Entry 8QTZ (electron microscopy, 4.27 A resolution (low resolution: residue-level contacts below are approximate; hydrogen-bond / salt-bridge calls are withheld)); this record covers chains X and Y of the 3 polymer chains in the assembly.

== Chain X (and Y) ==
Molecule: Outer capsid protein VP4
Notes: chain Y of this document is another copy of the same molecule, construct and numbering; everything in this record applies to it too
UniProtKB: A0A060IEP4 (A0A060IEP4_9VIRU); residues 1-776 here = UniProt positions 1-776
Chain sequence (776 residues; numbered 1 to 776; the number before each row is that of its first residue):
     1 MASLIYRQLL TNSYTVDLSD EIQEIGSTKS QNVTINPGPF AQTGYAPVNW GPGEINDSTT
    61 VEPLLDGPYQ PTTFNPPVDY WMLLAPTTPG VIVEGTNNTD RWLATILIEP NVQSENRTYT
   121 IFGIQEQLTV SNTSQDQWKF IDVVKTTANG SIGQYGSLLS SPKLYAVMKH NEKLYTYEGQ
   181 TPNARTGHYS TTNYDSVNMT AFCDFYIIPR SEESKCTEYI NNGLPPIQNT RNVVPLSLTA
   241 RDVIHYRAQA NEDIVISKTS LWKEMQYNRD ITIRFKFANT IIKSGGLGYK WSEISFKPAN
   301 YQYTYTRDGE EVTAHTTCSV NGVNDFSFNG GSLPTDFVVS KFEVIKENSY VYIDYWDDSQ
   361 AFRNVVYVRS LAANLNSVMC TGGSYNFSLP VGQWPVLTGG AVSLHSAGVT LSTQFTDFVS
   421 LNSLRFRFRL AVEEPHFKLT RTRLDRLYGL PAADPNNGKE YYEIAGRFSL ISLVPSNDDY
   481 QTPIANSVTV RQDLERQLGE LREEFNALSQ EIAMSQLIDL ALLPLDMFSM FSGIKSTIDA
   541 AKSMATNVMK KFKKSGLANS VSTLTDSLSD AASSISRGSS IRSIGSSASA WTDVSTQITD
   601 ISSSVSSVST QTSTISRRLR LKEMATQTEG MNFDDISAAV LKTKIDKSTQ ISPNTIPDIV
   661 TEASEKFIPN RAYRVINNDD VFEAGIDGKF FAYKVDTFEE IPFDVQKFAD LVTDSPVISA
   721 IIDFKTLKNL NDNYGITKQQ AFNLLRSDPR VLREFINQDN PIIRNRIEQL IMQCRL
Not modelled in the structure: 232-247
From the paper describing this entry:
  - post-translational modification sites: Arg231, Arg247
  - post-translational modification sites: Arg241 (citing earlier work)
  - conformationally variable residues (loop rearrangement, order/disorder transition): Pro225 to Arg231, Asn232 to Arg247
  - post-translational modification sites: Lys258 (proposed by the authors, not directly observed)

== Interface between chain X and chain Y ==
Residue-residue contacts (217):
  Leu10(X) with Phe528(Y)
  Thr11(X) with Asp526(Y); Met527(Y); Phe528(Y)
  Tyr14(X) with Asn12(Y); Tyr14(Y); Met527(Y)
  Asp17(X) with Lys542(Y)
  Leu18(X) with Ser19(Y); Ile22(Y)
  Glu21(X) with Ile22(Y)
  Ile22(X) with Ile22(Y)
  Ile25(X) with Gly26(Y); Gln31(Y)
  Ser27(X) with Gln31(Y)
  Lys29(X) with Asn32(Y); Thr34(Y)
  Ser30(X) with Val33(Y); Thr34(Y)
  Gln31(X) with Thr34(Y); Asn36(Y)
  Asn32(X) with Ile484(Y)
  Val33(X) with Ile484(Y)
  Thr34(X) with Tyr480(Y); Gln481(Y); Thr482(Y)
  Ile35(X) with Tyr480(Y); Gln481(Y); Thr482(Y)
  Asn36(X) with Phe40(Y)
  Pro37(X) with Leu261(Y); Tyr480(Y)
  Gly44(X) with Arg369(Y)
  Tyr45(X) with Arg369(Y)
  Ala46(X) with Arg369(Y)
  Pro47(X) with Arg369(Y)
  Ile55(X) with Asn321(Y); Tyr352(Y)
  Asn56(X) with Ile55(Y); Asn321(Y)
  Asp57(X) with Asn321(Y); Val323(Y)
  Ser58(X) with Asn321(Y); Gly322(Y); Val323(Y)
  Thr59(X) with Val323(Y)
  Thr60(X) with Val323(Y); Asn324(Y); Asp325(Y); Lys346(Y)
  Val61(X) with Asp325(Y)
  Glu62(X) with Asp325(Y); Phe326(Y)
  Pro63(X) with Phe326(Y); Ser327(Y)
  Pro68(X) with Asn329(Y); Gly331(Y)
  Tyr69(X) with Ser332(Y)
  Gln70(X) with Gln70(Y); Ser332(Y)
  Pro71(X) with Gln70(Y)
  Thr72(X) with Gln70(Y)
  Leu224(X) with Arg443(Y)
  Pro225(X) with Arg443(Y)
  Pro226(X) with Arg443(Y)
  Gln228(X) with Arg441(Y); Thr442(Y)
  Asn229(X) with Leu439(Y); Thr440(Y); Arg441(Y)
  Thr230(X) with Thr440(Y)
  Ala248(X) with Asp270(Y); Arg467(Y)
  Gln249(X) with Asp270(Y); Arg467(Y)
  Asn251(X) with Asn268(Y); Arg269(Y); Asp308(Y)
  Glu252(X) with Asn268(Y); Arg269(Y)
  Asp253(X) with Tyr267(Y); Arg269(Y)
  Ile254(X) with Met265(Y); Gln266(Y)
  Val255(X) with Glu264(Y); Met265(Y)
  Ile256(X) with Glu264(Y)
  Ser257(X) with Lys263(Y); Glu264(Y)
  Lys258(X) with Lys263(Y); Glu264(Y)
  Thr259(X) with Trp262(Y); Lys263(Y)
  Ser260(X) with Leu261(Y); Trp262(Y)
  Leu261(X) with Thr259(Y); Ser260(Y)
  Trp262(X) with Thr259(Y); Ser260(Y); Trp262(Y)
  Lys263(X) with Val255(Y); Ser257(Y); Lys258(Y)
  Glu264(X) with Ile256(Y); Ser257(Y); Lys258(Y)
  Met265(X) with Asp253(Y); Ile254(Y); Val255(Y)
  Gln266(X) with Asp253(Y); Ile254(Y); Ile256(Y)
  Tyr267(X) with Asp253(Y)
  Asn268(X) with Asn251(Y); Glu252(Y); Asp253(Y)
  Arg269(X) with Asn251(Y); Glu252(Y); Asp253(Y)
  Asp270(X) with Ala248(Y); Gln249(Y); Asn251(Y)
  Asp308(X) with Asn251(Y)
  Asn321(X) with Ile55(Y)
  Gly322(X) with Asn56(Y); Asp57(Y)
  Val323(X) with Asp57(Y)
  Asn324(X) with Asp57(Y); Thr59(Y)
  Asp325(X) with Ser58(Y); Thr59(Y); Thr60(Y); Glu62(Y)
  Phe326(X) with Glu62(Y)
  Asn329(X) with Gly67(Y); Pro68(Y)
  Gly331(X) with Pro68(Y)
  Ser332(X) with Pro68(Y)
  Tyr367(X) with Tyr367(Y); Val368(Y); Arg369(Y)
  Val368(X) with Tyr367(Y)
  Arg369(X) with Gly44(Y); Tyr45(Y); Ala46(Y); Pro47(Y); Tyr367(Y)
  Ser370(X) with Phe415(Y)
  Leu371(X) with Phe415(Y)
  Ala372(X) with Phe415(Y)
  Gln393(X) with Asn229(Y)
  Val409(X) with Gln414(Y); Phe415(Y)
  Thr410(X) with Thr413(Y); Gln414(Y)
  Leu411(X) with Ser412(Y); Thr413(Y)
  Ser412(X) with Leu411(Y); Ser412(Y)
  Thr413(X) with Thr410(Y); Leu411(Y)
  Gln414(X) with Val409(Y); Thr410(Y); Arg427(Y)
  Phe415(X) with Val368(Y); Arg369(Y); Ser370(Y); Leu371(Y); Val409(Y)
  Thr440(X) with Gln228(Y); Asn229(Y)
  Arg441(X) with Gln228(Y); Asn229(Y)
  Thr442(X) with Ile227(Y); Gln228(Y)
  Arg443(X) with Leu65(Y); Leu224(Y); Pro225(Y); Ile227(Y); Gln228(Y)
  Arg467(X) with Ala248(Y); Gln249(Y)
  Ser562(X) with Ser532(Y)
  Thr565(X) with Leu525(Y); Ser529(Y)
  Leu568(X) with Leu520(Y); Leu523(Y)
  Ser569(X) with Thr643(Y); Asp646(Y); Lys647(Y)
  Asp570(X) with Asp646(Y); Lys647(Y)
  Ala571(X) with Gln516(Y)
  Ala572(X) with Ile512(Y); Ala513(Y); Gln516(Y); Leu517(Y); Thr643(Y)
  Ser573(X) with Glu511(Y); Ile512(Y); Ala513(Y); Thr643(Y); Lys647(Y)
  Ser574(X) with Ala513(Y)
  Ile575(X) with Ala513(Y)
  Arg577(X) with Glu511(Y)
  Ser587(X) with Gln758(Y)
  Ala588(X) with Gln516(Y)
  Ser589(X) with Gln516(Y)
  Ala590(X) with Gln516(Y)
  Thr626(X) with Leu523(Y)
  Thr713(X) with Arg753(Y)
  Asp714(X) with Leu522(Y); Arg750(Y); Arg753(Y)
  Ser715(X) with Arg750(Y)
  Pro716(X) with Arg750(Y)
Interface residues without a listed pair, chain X (129 interface residues in all): Arg7, Asn12, Ser13, Gly26, Phe40, Arg231, Arg307, Gly408, Leu439, Ile471, Leu473, Ser476, Tyr480, Val561, Asp566, Trp591
Interface residues without a listed pair, chain Y (132 interface residues in all): Leu4, Gln8, Thr15, Ser27, Ser30, Ile35, Pro39, Glu54, Pro226, Ala250, Gly330, Tyr350, Gly408, Lys438, Ile471, Leu473, Pro483, Ser515, Asp519, Gly533, Met549, Lys642

== Overview ==
129 residues of chain X and 132 residues of chain Y are in contact. The paper reports modification sites
Arg231(X), Arg247(X) and Arg241(X) among others; conformational variability at Pro225(X) and Asn232(X).
Chain X and chain Y are both Outer capsid protein VP4; the structure, Cryo-EM reconstruction of VP5*/VP8*
assembly from SA11 Rotavirus Tripsinized Triple Layered Particle, was determined by electron microscopy (same
publication as 8OLB, 8OLC and 8OLE).
